Entry 5UH6 (X-ray diffraction, 3.84 A resolution); this record covers chains D and F of the 9 polymer chains in the assembly.

[Chain D]
Name: DNA-directed RNA polymerase subunit beta'
From: Mycobacterium tuberculosis (strain ATCC 25618 / H37Rv)
Notes: EC 2.7.7.6
UniProt: P9WGY7 (RPOC_MYCTU); residues 1-1316 here = UniProt positions 1-1316
Chain sequence (1316 residues; each row starts with the number of its first residue):
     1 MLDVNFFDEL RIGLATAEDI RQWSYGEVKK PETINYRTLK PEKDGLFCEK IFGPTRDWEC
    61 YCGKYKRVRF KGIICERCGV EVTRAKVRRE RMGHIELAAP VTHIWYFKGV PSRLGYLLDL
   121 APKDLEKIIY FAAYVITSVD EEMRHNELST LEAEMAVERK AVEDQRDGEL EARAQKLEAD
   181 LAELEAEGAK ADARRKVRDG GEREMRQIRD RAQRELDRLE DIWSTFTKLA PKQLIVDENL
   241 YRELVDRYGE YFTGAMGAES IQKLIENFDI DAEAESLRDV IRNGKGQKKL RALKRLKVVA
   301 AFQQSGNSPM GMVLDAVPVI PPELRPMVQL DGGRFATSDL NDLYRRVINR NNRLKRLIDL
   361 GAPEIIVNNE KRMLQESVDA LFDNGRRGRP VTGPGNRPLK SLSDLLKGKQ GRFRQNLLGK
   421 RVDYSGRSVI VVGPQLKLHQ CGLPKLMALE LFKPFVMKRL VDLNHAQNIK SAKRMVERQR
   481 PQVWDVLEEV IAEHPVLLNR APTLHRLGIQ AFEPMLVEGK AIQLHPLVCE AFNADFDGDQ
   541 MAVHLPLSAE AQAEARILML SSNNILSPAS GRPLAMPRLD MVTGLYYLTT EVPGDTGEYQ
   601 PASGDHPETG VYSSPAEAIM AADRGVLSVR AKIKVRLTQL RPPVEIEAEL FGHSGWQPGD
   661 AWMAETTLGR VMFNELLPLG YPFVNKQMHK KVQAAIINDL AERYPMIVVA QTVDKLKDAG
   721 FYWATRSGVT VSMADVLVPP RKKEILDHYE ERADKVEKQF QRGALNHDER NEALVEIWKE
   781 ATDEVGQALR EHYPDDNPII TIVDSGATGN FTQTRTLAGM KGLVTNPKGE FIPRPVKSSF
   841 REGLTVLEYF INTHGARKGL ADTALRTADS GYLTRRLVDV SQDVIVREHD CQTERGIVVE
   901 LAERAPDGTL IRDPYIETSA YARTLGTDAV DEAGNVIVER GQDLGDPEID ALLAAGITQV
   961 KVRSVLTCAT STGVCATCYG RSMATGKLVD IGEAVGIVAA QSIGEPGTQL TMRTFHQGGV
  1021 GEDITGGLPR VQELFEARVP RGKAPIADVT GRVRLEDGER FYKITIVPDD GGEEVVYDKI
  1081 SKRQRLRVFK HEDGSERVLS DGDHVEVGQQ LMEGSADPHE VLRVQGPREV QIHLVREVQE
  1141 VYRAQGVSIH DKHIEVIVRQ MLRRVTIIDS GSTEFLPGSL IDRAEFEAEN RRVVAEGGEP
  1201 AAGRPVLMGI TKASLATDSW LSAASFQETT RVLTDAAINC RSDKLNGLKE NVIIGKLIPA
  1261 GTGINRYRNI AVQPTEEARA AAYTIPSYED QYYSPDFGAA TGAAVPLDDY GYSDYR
Not modelled in the structure: 1-2, 1012-1025, 1282-1316
Ion coordination: Zn2+ site 1: C60, C62, C75, C78; Mg2+: D535, D537, D539 (shared with 1 residue of chain I); Zn2+ site 2: C891, C968, C975, C978
UniProt features mapped onto this chain:
  - binding site (Zn(2+)): C60, C62, C75, C78, C891, C968, C975, C978
  - binding site (Mg(2+)): D535, D537, D539

[Chain F]
Name: RNA polymerase sigma factor SigA
From: Mycobacterium tuberculosis (strain ATCC 25618 / H37Rv)
UniProt: P9WGI1 (SIGA_MYCTU); residues 1-528 here = UniProt positions 1-528
Chain sequence (528 residues; numbered 1 to 528; the number before each row is that of its first residue):
     1 MAATKASTAT DEPVKRTATK SPAASASGAK TGAKRTAAKS ASGSPPAKRA TKPAARSVKP
    61 ASAPQDTTTS TIPKRKTRAA AKSAAAKAPS ARGHATKPRA PKDAQHEAAT DPEDALDSVE
   121 ELDAEPDLDV EPGEDLDLDA ADLNLDDLED DVAPDADDDL DSGDDEDHED LEAEAAVAPG
   181 QTADDDEEIA EPTEKDKASG DFVWDEDESE ALRQARKDAE LTASADSVRA YLKQIGKVAL
   241 LNAEEEVELA KRIEAGLYAT QLMTELSERG EKLPAAQRRD MMWICRDGDR AKNHLLEANL
   301 RLVVSLAKRY TGRGMAFLDL IQEGNLGLIR AVEKFDYTKG YKFSTYATWW IRQAITRAMA
   361 DQARTIRIPV HMVEVINKLG RIQRELLQDL GREPTPEELA KEMDITPEKV LEIQQYAREP
   421 ISLDQTIGDE GDSQLGDFIE DSEAVVAVDA VSFTLLQDQL QSVLDTLSER EAGVVRLRFG
   481 LTDGQPRTLD EIGQVYGVTR ERIRQIESKT MSKLRHPSRS QVLRDYLD
Not modelled in the structure: 1-206

[How chain D and chain F interact]
Residue-residue contacts (78):
  E32(D) with R367(F), salt bridge
  T33(D) with T365(F), hydrogen bond (side chain-backbone); I366(F)
  I34(D) with I366(F)
  Y36(D) with R367(F); I368(F), hydrophobic; P369(F); M372(F), hydrophobic; Y416(F)
  R67(D) with G484(F), hydrogen bond (side chain-backbone); Q485(F); P486(F)
  R69(D) with Q485(F)
  A132(D) with A223(F), hydrophobic
  V236(D) with L221(F), hydrophobic
  D237(D) with K217(F), salt bridge; L221(F)
  E238(D) with K237(F), salt bridge
  E323(D) with E443(F)
  P326(D) with L423(F), hydrophobic
  V328(D) with I439(F), hydrophobic
  L330(D) with I439(F), hydrophobic
  R334(D) with E419(F), hydrogen bond (side chain-backbone); I421(F)
  F335(D) with P420(F); I421(F), hydrogen bond (backbone-backbone)
  A336(D) with I421(F); L423(F); L435(F), hydrophobic
  T337(D) with I421(F), hydrogen bond (backbone-backbone); S422(F); L423(F), hydrogen bond (backbone-backbone)
  S338(D) with D424(F), hydrogen bond
  D339(D) with S422(F), hydrogen bond; D424(F), hydrogen bond (backbone-side chain)
  D342(D) with T365(F)
  R345(D) with Q362(F), hydrogen bond (side chain-backbone); R364(F)
  R346(D) with A316(F)
  N349(D) with Q362(F), hydrogen bond
  R350(D) with A316(F); D319(F), salt bridge
  R353(D) with D319(F), salt bridge; Q322(F); E323(F), salt bridge; Q362(F)
  L357(D) with Q322(F); L326(F), hydrophobic; I329(F), hydrophobic
  L360(D) with L326(F), hydrophobic
  G361(D) with K292(F), hydrogen bond (backbone-side chain)
  A362(D) with I329(F), hydrophobic
  P363(D) with N293(F); L296(F)
  I365(D) with Q234(F); E297(F); L300(F), hydrophobic
  I366(D) with Q322(F), hydrogen bond (backbone-side chain)
  N369(D) with Y231(F); Q322(F), hydrogen bond
  E370(D) with Q322(F), hydrogen bond
  R372(D) with S227(F), hydrogen bond (side chain-backbone); Y231(F)
  M373(D) with L318(F), hydrophobic; D319(F); Q322(F)
  E376(D) with S227(F)
  R397(D) with S422(F), hydrogen bond; Q425(F)
  K400(D) with D424(F); Q434(F)
  Q410(D) with D432(F)
  Q467(D) with D525(F)
  N468(D) with D525(F); Y526(F)
  I469(D) with L455(F), hydrophobic
  K470(D) with D528(F)
  K473(D) with V448(F)
Other interface residues (no listed pair), chain D (53 interface residues in all): N35, R37, K127, R203, D210, G332, R387
Other interface residues (no listed pair), chain F (57 interface residues in all): E208, E210, T222, A225, A230, N325, Q415, R418, S452

[Overview]
The interface between chain D and chain F involves 53 residues on one side and 57 on the other; the contacts
include 17 hydrogen bonds and 6 salt bridges. Among the polar pairs are E32(D)-R367(F), D237(D)-K217(F) and
E238(D)-K237(F).
Chain D is DNA-directed RNA polymerase subunit beta' and chain F is RNA polymerase sigma factor SigA, both
from Mycobacterium tuberculosis (strain ATCC 25618 / H37Rv); the structure, Crystal structure of Mycobacterium
tuberculosis transcription initiation complex containing 2ntRNA in complex with Rifampin, was determined by
X-ray diffraction, deposited together with 5UH5, 5UH8, 5UH9, 5UHA, 5UHB, 5UHC and 4 further entries.
